6LA3 - chains A and D of the 4 polymer chains in the assembly; structure by electron microscopy, 2.32 A resolution.

Chain A:
Molecule: Capsid protein VP1
Organism: Echovirus E11
Chain sequence (285 residues; numbered 3 to 287; the number before each row is that of its first residue):
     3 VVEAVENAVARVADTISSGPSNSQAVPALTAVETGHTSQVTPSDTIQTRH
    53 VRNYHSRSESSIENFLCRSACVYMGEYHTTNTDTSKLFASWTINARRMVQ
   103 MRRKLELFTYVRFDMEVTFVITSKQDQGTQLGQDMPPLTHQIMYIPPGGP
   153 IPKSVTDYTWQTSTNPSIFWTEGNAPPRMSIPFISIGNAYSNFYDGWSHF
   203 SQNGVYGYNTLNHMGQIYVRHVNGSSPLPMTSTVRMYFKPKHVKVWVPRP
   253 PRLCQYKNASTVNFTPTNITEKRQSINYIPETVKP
Ligand contacts: sphingosine (SPH): Ile-95, Ala-97, Leu-107, Val-113, Phe-115, Met-117, Val-119, Phe-121, Ile-144, Tyr-146, Pro-168, Ser-169, Ile-170, Met-181, Ile-183, Ile-186, Tyr-192, Asn-194, Tyr-210, Met-216, Ile-219, Met-238, Phe-240

Chain D:
Molecule: Capsid protein VP4
Organism: Echovirus E11
Chain sequence (69 residues; row label = number of the first residue in the row):
     1 MGAQVSTQKTGAHETGLNASGRSIIHYTNINYYKDAASNSANRQDFSQDP
    51 GKFTEPVKDIMVKSLPALN
Not modelled in the structure: 14-23

Chain A / chain D interface:
Pairs across the interface (50):
  Val-3(A) / Met-1(D)  hydrogen bond (backbone-backbone)
  Val-3(A) / Gly-2(D)
  Val-3(A) / Ala-3(D)  hydrogen bond (backbone-backbone)
  Val-4(A) / Ala-3(D)
  Val-4(A) / Val-5(D)  hydrophobic
  Glu-5(A) / Ala-3(D)  hydrogen bond (backbone-backbone)
  Glu-5(A) / Gln-4(D)
  Glu-5(A) / Val-5(D)  hydrogen bond (backbone-backbone)
  Ala-6(A) / Val-5(D)
  Val-7(A) / Val-5(D)  hydrogen bond (backbone-backbone)
  Val-7(A) / Ser-6(D)
  Asn-9(A) / Thr-7(D)
  Asn-9(A) / Gln-44(D)
  Ala-12(A) / Phe-46(D)
  Ala-27(A) / Ser-64(D)
  Val-28(A) / Ser-64(D)  hydrogen bond (backbone-backbone)
  Pro-29(A) / Lys-63(D)
  Ala-33(A) / Ala-67(D)  hydrophobic
  Thr-36(A) / Val-57(D)
  Thr-36(A) / Met-61(D)
  Gly-37(A) / Pro-56(D)
  His-38(A) / Thr-54(D)
  His-38(A) / Glu-55(D)
  His-38(A) / Met-61(D)
  Thr-39(A) / Thr-54(D)  hydrogen bond (backbone-backbone)
  Gln-41(A) / Thr-54(D)
  Gln-41(A) / Glu-55(D)
  Gln-41(A) / Lys-63(D)  hydrogen bond (backbone-side chain)
  Val-42(A) / Lys-63(D)
  Asp-46(A) / Lys-63(D)  salt bridge
  Arg-59(A) / Gln-48(D)  hydrogen bond
  Ser-60(A) / Lys-9(D)
  Ser-60(A) / Phe-46(D)
  Glu-65(A) / Ala-41(D)
  Glu-65(A) / Asn-42(D)  hydrogen bond (side chain-backbone)
  Asn-66(A) / Arg-43(D)  hydrogen bond
  Asn-66(A) / Phe-46(D)
  Cys-69(A) / Ala-41(D)  hydrophobic
  Cys-69(A) / Arg-43(D)  hydrogen bond (backbone-side chain)
  Asp-116(A) / Ala-37(D)
  Ser-182(A) / Ala-37(D)  hydrogen bond (side chain-backbone)
  Ser-182(A) / Ser-38(D)
  Lys-243(A) / Ala-37(D)  hydrogen bond (side chain-backbone)
  Lys-243(A) / Ser-38(D)
  Lys-243(A) / Asn-39(D)  hydrogen bond (side chain-backbone)
  His-244(A) / Ala-36(D)
  His-244(A) / Asn-39(D)
  His-244(A) / Ser-40(D)  hydrogen bond (side chain-backbone)
  His-244(A) / Asn-42(D)
  Pro-250(A) / Phe-53(D)
Other interface residues (no listed pair), chain A (35 interface residues in all): Ala-10, Val-11, Thr-32, Thr-43, Tyr-56, Ser-63, Pro-184
Other interface residues (no listed pair), chain D (33 interface residues in all): Ala-12, His-13, Asp-45, Pro-66, Leu-68

Summary:
35 residues of chain A and 33 residues of chain D are in contact, with 16 hydrogen bonds and 1 salt bridge.
Among the polar pairs are Asp-46(A)/Lys-63(D), Gln-41(A)/Lys-63(D) and Arg-59(A)/Gln-48(D). Bound to chain A:
sphingosine.
Here chain A is Capsid protein VP1 and chain D is Capsid protein VP4, both from Echovirus E11. Entry 6LA3
(Cryo-EM structure of full echovirus 11 particle at pH 7.4) was determined by electron microscopy, deposited
together with 6LA4, 6LA5, 6LA6, 6LA7, 6LAO, 6LAP and 3 further entries.
